6I8A - chains A and P of the 3 polymer chains in the assembly; structure by X-ray diffraction, 2.65 A resolution.

== Chain A ==
Molecule: DNA polymerase epsilon catalytic subunit A
From: Saccharomyces cerevisiae (strain ATCC 204508 / S288c)
Notes: EC 2.7.7.7
UniProtKB: P21951 (DPOE_YEAST); residue numbers follow UniProt; this construct covers 1-1185
Sequence (1190 residues; row label = number of the first residue in the row; numbers below 1 keep their minus sign (Gly-4 is residue -4)):
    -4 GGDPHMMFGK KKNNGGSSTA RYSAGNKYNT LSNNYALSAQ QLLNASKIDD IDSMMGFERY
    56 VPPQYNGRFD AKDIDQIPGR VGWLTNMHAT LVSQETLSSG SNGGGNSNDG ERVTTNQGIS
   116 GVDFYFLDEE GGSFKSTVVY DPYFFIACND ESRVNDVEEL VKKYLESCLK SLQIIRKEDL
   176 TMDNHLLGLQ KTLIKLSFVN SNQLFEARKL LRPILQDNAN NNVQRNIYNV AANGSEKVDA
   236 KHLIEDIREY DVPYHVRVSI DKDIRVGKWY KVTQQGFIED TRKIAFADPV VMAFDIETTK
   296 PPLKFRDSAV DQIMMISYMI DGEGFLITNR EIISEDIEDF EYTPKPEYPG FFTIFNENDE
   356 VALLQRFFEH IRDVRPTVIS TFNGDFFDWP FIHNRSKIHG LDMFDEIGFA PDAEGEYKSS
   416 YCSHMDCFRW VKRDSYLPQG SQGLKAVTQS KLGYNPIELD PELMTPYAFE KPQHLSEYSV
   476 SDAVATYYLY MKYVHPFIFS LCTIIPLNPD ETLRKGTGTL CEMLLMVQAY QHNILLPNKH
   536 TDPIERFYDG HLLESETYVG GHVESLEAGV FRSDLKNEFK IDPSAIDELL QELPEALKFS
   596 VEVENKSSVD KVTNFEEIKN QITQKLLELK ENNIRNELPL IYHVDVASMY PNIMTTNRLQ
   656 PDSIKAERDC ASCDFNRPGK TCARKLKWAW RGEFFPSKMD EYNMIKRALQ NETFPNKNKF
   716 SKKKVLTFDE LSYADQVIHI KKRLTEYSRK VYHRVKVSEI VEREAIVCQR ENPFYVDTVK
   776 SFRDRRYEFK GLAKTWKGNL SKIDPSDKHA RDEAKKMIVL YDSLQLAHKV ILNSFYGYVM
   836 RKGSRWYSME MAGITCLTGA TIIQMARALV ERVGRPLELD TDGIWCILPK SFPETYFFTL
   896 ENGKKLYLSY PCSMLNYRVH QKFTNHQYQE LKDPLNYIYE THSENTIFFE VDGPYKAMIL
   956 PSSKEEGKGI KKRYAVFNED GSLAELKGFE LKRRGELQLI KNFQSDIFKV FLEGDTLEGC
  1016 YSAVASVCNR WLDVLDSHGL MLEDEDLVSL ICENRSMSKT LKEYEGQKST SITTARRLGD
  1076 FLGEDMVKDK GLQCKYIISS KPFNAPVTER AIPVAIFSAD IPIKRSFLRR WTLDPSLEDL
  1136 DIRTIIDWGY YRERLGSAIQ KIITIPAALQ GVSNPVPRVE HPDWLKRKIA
Not modelled in the structure: -4 to 30, 91-110, 225-232, 663-675, 714-720
Construct notes: expression tag (-4 to 0); engineered mutation Arg301 (Pro in P21951)
Ion coordination: Ca2+ site 1: Asp290, Glu292, Asp477; Ca2+ site 2: Val641, Asp877 (together with 2'-deoxyadenosine 5'-triphosphate); Fe ion: Cys677, Cys763
Small-molecule neighbours: 2'-deoxyadenosine 5'-triphosphate (DTP): Asp640, Val641, Ala642, Ser643, Met644, Tyr645, Pro646, Arg781, Lys785, Lys824, Val825, Asn828, Tyr831, Thr876, Asp877
Curated features (UniProtKB/Swiss-Prot):
  - mutagenesis: Met644 (M644G: Increases rates of C-to-A transversion substitutions; M644I: In POL2-9; temperature-sensitive mutant), Pro710 (P710S: In POL2-18; temperature-sensitive mutant)
What the authors report for this chain:
  - contacts within the chain: Glu292-Arg301 (salt bridge)
  - catalytic residues: Asp290, Glu292, Asp383, Asp477, Asp640, Asp877 (citing earlier work)
  - mutagenesis - P301R: decreased catalytic activity on exonuclease

== Chain P ==
Molecule: Primer DNA
Sequence (11 nucleotides; numbered 1 to 11; the number before each row is that of its first residue):
     1 TAACCGCGTT C
Modified positions: DOC (2',3'-dideoxycytidine-5'-monophosphate) at position 11

== How chain A and chain P interact ==
Pairs across the interface (30):
  Pro433(A) with DT9(P), phosphate contact
  Gln434(A) with DG8(P), sugar contact; DT9(P), hydrogen bond to the phosphate
  Gly435(A) with DT9(P), hydrogen bond to the phosphate
  Val750(A) with DC4(P), phosphate contact
  Lys751(A) with DC4(P), phosphate contact
  Asp875(A) with DT10(P), phosphate contact; DOC_11(P), sugar contact
  Thr876(A) with DOC_11(P), sugar contact
  Asp877(A) with DOC_11(P), sugar contact
  Lys967(A) with DT10(P), hydrogen bond to the base
  Tyr969(A) with DOC_11(P), hydrogen bond to the phosphate
  Leu981(A) with DT10(P), phosphate contact
  Lys982(A) with DT10(P), phosphate contact; DOC_11(P), phosphate contact
  Gly983(A) with DT9(P), phosphate contact; DT10(P), hydrogen bond to the phosphate
  Lys987(A) with DT10(P), salt bridge to the phosphate
  Arg988(A) with DC7(P), hydrogen bond to the base; DG8(P), hydrogen bond to the sugar; DT9(P), phosphate contact
  Arg989(A) with DG8(P), salt bridge to the phosphate; DT9(P), hydrogen bond to the phosphate
  Ser1051(A) with DC7(P), sugar contact; DG8(P), phosphate contact
  Met1052(A) with DC7(P), phosphate contact
  Ser1053(A) with DC7(P), hydrogen bond to the phosphate
  Tyr1059(A) with DC7(P), hydrogen bond to the phosphate
  Gln1062(A) with DC5(P), phosphate contact; DG6(P), hydrogen bond to the phosphate
Interface residues without a listed pair, chain A (23 interface residues in all): Tyr431, Lys1054

== Overview ==
The interface between chain A and chain P involves 23 residues on one side and 8 on the other; the contacts
include 11 hydrogen bonds and 2 salt bridges. Among the polar pairs are Lys967(A)-DT10(P), Arg988(A)-DC7(P)
and Arg988(A)-DG8(P). The paper reports catalytic residues Asp290(A), Glu292(A) and Asp383(A) among others;
P301R of chain A reduces catalytic activity on exonuclease.
Here chain A is DNA polymerase epsilon catalytic subunit A (Saccharomyces cerevisiae (strain ATCC 204508 /
S288c)) and chain P is Primer DNA. Entry 6I8A (The crystal structure of the Pol2 catalytic domain of DNA
polymerase epsilon carrying a P301R substitution) was determined by X-ray diffraction, deposited together with
6FWK and 6G0A.
